PDB entry 7UPR | electron microscopy, 3.20 A resolution | chains F and A of the 7 polymer chains in the assembly

[Chain F (and A)]
Protein: Outer mitochondrial transmembrane helix translocase
Organism: Homo sapiens
Notes: EC 7.4.2.-; chain A of this document is another copy of the same molecule, construct and numbering; everything in this record applies to it too
UniProt: Q8NBU5 (ATAD1_HUMAN); numbering as in UniProt (aligned over 42-361)
Amino-acid sequence (341 residues; numbered 21 to 361; the number before each row is that of its first residue):
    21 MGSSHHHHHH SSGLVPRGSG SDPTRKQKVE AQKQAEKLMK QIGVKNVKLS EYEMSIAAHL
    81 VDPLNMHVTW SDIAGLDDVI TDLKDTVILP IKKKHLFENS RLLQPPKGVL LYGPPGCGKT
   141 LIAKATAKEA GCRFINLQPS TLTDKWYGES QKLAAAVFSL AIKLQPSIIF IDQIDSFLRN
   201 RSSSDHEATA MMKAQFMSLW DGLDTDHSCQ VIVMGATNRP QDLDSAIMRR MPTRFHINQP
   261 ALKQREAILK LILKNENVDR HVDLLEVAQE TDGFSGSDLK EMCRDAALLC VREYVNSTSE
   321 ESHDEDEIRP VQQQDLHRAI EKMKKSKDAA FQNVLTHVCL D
Disordered / not traced: 21-68, 318-327, 348-361 (chain A: 21-85, 162-168, 198-207, 318-327, 348-361)
Sequence notes: initiating methionine (21); expression tag (22-41); engineered mutation Q193 (Glu in Q8NBU5)
Swiss-Prot annotation at these positions:
  - binding site (ATP): G133 to T140
  - modified residue: S322 (Phosphoserine)
  - natural variant: Q54 (Q54H: In HKPX4; uncertain significance), V107 (V107I: In a colorectal cancer sample), E276 to D361 (deletion: In HKPX4)
Small-molecule neighbours:
  - ATP (adenosine-5'-triphosphate), molecule 1: D92, I93, A94, P135, G136, C137, G138, K139, T140, L141, D192, I268, L271, G296, S297, K300
  - ATP, molecule 2: M217, D221, D226, A246, R249, R250
From the paper describing this entry:
  - binding site for Unknown peptide substrate: W166, Y167, H206

[Chain F / chain A interface]
Residue-residue contacts (14):
  A78(F) with A210(A), hydrophobic; A214(A)
  H79(F) with S245(A), hydrogen bond (side chain-backbone); A246(A)
  N275(F) with R121(A)
  E276(F) with S120(A); L122(A)
  N277(F) with S120(A)
  R304(F) with L122(A), hydrogen bond (side chain-backbone); L123(A); Q124(A), hydrogen bond (side chain-backbone)
  R312(F) with T101(A); D105(A)
  I328(F) with H115(A)
Also at the interface, not in a pair above, chain F (10 interface residues in all): H87, Q158
Also at the interface, not in a pair above, chain A (19 interface residues in all): D102, L116, N119, P125, P126, T225, M248

[Overview]
10 residues of chain F face 19 of chain A across their interface, with 3 hydrogen bonds. Polar pairs include
H79(F)-S245(A), R304(F)-L122(A) and R304(F)-Q124(A). Chain F binds ATP. Curated annotation (UniProt) lists 8
ATP-binding residues on chain F. From the paper: a binding site for Unknown peptide substrate at W166(F),
Y167(F) and H206(F).
Both chains are Outer mitochondrial transmembrane helix translocase (Homo sapiens). Entry 7UPR (Human
mitochondrial AAA protein ATAD1 (with a catalytic dead mutation) in complex with a peptide substrate ...) was
determined by electron microscopy, deposited together with 7UPT.
